PDB entry 8BNR | electron microscopy, 10.30 A resolution (very low resolution: no residue pairs are listed; an interface is given only as per-side residue counts) | chains E and F of the 8 polymer chains in the assembly

# Chain E (and F)
Protein: 3-ketoacyl-CoA thiolase FadI
Source organism: Escherichia coli K-12
Notes: EC 2.3.1.16; chain F of this document is another copy of the same molecule, construct and numbering; everything in this record applies to it too
Reference sequence: P76503 (FADI_ECOLI); residue numbers follow UniProt; this construct covers 1-436
Sequence (450 residues; each row starts with the number of its first residue; numbers below 1 keep their minus sign (Met-13 is residue -13)):
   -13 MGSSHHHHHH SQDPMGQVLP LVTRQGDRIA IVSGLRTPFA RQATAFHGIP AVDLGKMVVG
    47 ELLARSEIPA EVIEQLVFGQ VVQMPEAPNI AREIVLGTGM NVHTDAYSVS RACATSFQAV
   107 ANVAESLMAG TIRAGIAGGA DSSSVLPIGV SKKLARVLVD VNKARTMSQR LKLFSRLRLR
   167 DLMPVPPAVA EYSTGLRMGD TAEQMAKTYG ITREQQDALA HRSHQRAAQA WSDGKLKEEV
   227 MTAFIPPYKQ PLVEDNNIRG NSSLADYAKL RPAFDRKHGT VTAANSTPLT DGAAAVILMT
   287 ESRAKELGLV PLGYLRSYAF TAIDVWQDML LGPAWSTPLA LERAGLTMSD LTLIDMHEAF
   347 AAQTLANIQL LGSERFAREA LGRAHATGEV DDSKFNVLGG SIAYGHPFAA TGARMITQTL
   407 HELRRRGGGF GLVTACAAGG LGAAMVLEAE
Disordered / not traced: -13 to 0
Differences from the reference sequence: initiating methionine (-13); expression tag (-12 to 0)

# Interface between chain E and chain F
At this resolution (10 A) residue pairs are not listed: 31 residues of chain E and 34 of chain F lie at the interface.

# In short
Chain E and chain F form an interface of 31 and 34 residues respectively.
Chain E and chain F are both 3-ketoacyl-CoA thiolase FadI (Escherichia coli K-12); the structure, Escherichia
coli anaerobic fatty acid beta oxidation trifunctional enzyme (anEcTFE) octameric complex, was determined by
electron microscopy (same publication as 8BNU, 8BRJ, 6YSV and 6YSW).
